3ZQE - chain A; structure by X-ray diffraction, 2.19 A resolution.

Chain A:
Protein: Protein prgi, cell invasion protein sipd
From: Salmonella enterica SUBSP. enterica serovar typhimurium
Notes: fragment: prgi fused with sipd residues 127-343
UniProtKB: chimeric construct of P41784, Q56026: residues 1-80 from P41784 (PRGI_SALTY) positions 1-80 (same numbers); residues 127-343 from Q56026 positions 127-343 (same numbers)
Chain sequence (305 residues; each row starts with the number of its first residue; note: 41 numbers in that range are skipped by the numbering (no residue carries them; nothing is unmodelled there); numbers below 1 keep their minus sign (Gly-2 is residue -2)):
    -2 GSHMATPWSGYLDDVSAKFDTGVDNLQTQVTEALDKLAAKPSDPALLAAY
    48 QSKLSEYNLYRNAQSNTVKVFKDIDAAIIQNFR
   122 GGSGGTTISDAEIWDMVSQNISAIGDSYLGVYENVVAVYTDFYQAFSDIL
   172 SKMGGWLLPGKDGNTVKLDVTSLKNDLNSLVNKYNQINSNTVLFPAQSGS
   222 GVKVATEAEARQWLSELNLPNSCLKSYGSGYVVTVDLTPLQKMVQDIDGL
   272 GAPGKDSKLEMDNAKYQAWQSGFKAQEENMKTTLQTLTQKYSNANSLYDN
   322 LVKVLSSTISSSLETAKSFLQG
Unresolved in the structure: -2 to 5, 79-80, 122-128, 179-185, 337-343
Differences from the reference sequence: expression tag (-2 to 0)
From the paper describing this entry:
  - binding site for deoxycholic acid: Arg232, Gln233, Ser236
  - mutagenesis - I142S: decreased stability

In short:
From the paper: a binding site for deoxycholic acid at Arg232, Gln233 and Ser236; I142S reduces stability.
Chain A is Protein prgi, cell invasion protein sipd (Salmonella enterica SUBSP. enterica serovar typhimurium);
the structure, PrgI-SipD from Salmonella typhimurium in complex with deoxycholate, was determined by X-ray
diffraction (same publication as 2YM0, 2YM9 and 3ZQB).
